Entry 9L2E (electron microscopy, 2.46 A resolution); this record covers chains A and B of the 8 polymer chains in the assembly.

# Chain A (and B)
Name: NAD(+) hydrolase SARM1
Source organism: Homo sapiens
Notes: EC 3.2.2.6, 3.2.2.-; chain B of this document is another copy of the same molecule, construct and numbering; everything in this record applies to it too
Reference sequence: Q6SZW1 (SARM1_HUMAN); residues 1-724 here = UniProt positions 1-724
Amino-acid sequence (732 residues; numbered 1 to 732; the number before each row is that of its first residue):
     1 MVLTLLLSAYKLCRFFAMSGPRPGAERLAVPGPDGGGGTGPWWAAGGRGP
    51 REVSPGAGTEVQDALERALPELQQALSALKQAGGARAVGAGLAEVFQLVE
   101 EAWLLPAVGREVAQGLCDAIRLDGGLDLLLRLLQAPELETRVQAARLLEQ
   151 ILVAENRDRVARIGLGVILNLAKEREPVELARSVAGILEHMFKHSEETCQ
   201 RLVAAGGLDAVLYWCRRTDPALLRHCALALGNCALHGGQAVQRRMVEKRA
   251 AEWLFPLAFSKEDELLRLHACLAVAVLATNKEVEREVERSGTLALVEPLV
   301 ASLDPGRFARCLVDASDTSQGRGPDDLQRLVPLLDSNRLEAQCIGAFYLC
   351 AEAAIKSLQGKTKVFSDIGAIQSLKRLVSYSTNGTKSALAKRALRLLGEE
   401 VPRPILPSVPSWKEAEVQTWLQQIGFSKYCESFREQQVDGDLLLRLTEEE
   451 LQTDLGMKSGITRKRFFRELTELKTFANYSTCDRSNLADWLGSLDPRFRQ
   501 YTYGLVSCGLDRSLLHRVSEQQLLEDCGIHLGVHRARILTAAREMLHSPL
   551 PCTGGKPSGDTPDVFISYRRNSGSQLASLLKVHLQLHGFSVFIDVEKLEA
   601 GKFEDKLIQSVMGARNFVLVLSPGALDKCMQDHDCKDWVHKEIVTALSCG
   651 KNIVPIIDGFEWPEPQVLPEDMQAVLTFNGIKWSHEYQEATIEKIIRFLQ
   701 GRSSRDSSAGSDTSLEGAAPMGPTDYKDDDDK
Unresolved in the structure: 1-406, 546-732
Sequence notes: expression tag (725-732)
Curated features (UniProtKB/Swiss-Prot):
  - active site: E642
  - binding site (NAD(+)): W103, R110, E149 to R157, H190 to K193, R569, R570, E599
  - modified residue (Phosphoserine): S548, S558

# Interface between chain A and chain B
Contacting residue pairs (27):
  Q436(A) with S459(B), hydrogen bond; I461(B)
  Q437(A) with R465(B), hydrogen bond
  V438(A) with I461(B), hydrophobic
  D439(A) with R468(B), salt bridge
  D441(A) with R468(B), salt bridge
  L442(A) with K464(B); R465(B)
  R445(A) with K464(B), hydrogen bond (backbone-side chain); R468(B)
  E450(A) with K464(B), salt bridge
  D454(A) with S459(B), hydrogen bond; G460(B), hydrogen bond (side chain-backbone); I461(B)
  L455(A) with I461(B), hydrophobic
  C508(A) with L531(B), hydrophobic; V533(B); H534(B), hydrogen bond (backbone-side chain)
  G509(A) with R497(B)
  L510(A) with V533(B), hydrophobic
  L514(A) with R537(B)
  Q522(A) with G532(B), hydrogen bond (side chain-backbone); V533(B); A536(B)
  D526(A) with L531(B); G532(B), hydrogen bond (side chain-backbone); V533(B), hydrogen bond (side chain-backbone)
Also at the interface, not in a pair above, chain A (18 interface residues in all): V506, R517
Also at the interface, not in a pair above, chain B (15 interface residues in all): H530, T540

# In short
18 residues of chain A face 15 of chain B across their interface, with 9 hydrogen bonds and 3 salt bridges.
Polar pairs include D439(A)-R468(B), D441(A)-R468(B) and E450(A)-K464(B). Curated annotation (UniProt) lists
active-site residue E642(A) and 18 NAD+-binding residues on chain A.
Chain A and chain B are both NAD(+) hydrolase SARM1 (Homo sapiens); the structure, Structure of SARM1 bound to
M1 in the intermediate state 2, was determined by electron microscopy (same publication as 9L2F, 9L2G and
9L2D).
